Entry 6MAT (electron microscopy, 4.50 A resolution (low resolution: residue-level contacts below are approximate; hydrogen-bond / salt-bridge calls are withheld)); this record covers chains A and G of the 7 polymer chains in the assembly.

Chain A:
Name: Rix7 mutant
Organism: Chaetomium thermophilum (strain DSM 1495 / CBS 144.50 / IMI 039719)
Reference sequence: G0RZG1 (G0RZG1_CHATD); residues 1-802 here = UniProt positions 1-802
Sequence (813 residues; each row starts with the number of its first residue):
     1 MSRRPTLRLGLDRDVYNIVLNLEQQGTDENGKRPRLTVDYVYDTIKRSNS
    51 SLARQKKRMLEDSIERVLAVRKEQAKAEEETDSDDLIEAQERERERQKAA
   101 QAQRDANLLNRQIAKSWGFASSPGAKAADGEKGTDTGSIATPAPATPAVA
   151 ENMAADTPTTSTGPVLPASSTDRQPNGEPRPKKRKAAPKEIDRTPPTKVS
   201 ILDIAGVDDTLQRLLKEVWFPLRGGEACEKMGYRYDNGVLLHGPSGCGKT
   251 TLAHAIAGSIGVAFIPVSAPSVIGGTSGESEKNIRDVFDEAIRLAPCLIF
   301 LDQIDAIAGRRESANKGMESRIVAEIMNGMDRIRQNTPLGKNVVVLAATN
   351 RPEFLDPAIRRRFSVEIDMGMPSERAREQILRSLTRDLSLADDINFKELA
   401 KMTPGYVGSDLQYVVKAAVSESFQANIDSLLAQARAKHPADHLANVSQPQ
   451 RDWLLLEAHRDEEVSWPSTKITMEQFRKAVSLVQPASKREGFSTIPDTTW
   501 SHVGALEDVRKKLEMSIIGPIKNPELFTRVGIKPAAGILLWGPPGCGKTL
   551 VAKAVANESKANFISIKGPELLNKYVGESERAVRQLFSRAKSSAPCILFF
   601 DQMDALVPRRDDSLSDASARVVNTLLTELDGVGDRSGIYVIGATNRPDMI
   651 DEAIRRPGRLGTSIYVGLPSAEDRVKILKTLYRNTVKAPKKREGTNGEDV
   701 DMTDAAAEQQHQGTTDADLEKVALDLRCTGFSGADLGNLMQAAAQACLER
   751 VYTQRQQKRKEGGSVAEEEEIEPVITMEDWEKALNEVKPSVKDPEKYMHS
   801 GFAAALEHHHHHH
Disordered / not traced: 1-192, 687-711, 763-767, 801-813
Sequence notes: engineered mutation Gln303 (Glu in G0RZG1), Gln602 (Glu in G0RZG1); expression tag (803-813)
Small-molecule neighbours:
  - ATP (adenosine-5'-triphosphate), molecule 1: Asp203, Ile204, Pro244, Ser245, Gly246, Cys247, Gly248, Lys249, Thr250, Thr251, Asn350, Gly408, Gln412
  - ATP, molecule 2: His502, Val503, Gly504, Pro543, Pro544, Gly545, Cys546, Gly547, Lys548, Thr549, Leu550, Asn645

Chain G:
Name: unknown protein
Organism: Chaetomium thermophilum var. thermophilum DSM 1495
Sequence (27 residues; each row starts with the number of its first residue; X marks 27 residues of unknown identity (built as UNK)):
     1 XXXXXXXXXXXXXXXXXXXXXXXXXXX

How chain A and chain G interact:
Chain A residues in contact with chain G, 6 residues: Gly275, Thr276, Ser277, Lys574, Tyr575, Val576

Summary:
Chain A and chain G make no direct contact in this assembly. Bound to chain A: ATP.
Here chain A is Rix7 mutant (Chaetomium thermophilum (strain DSM 1495 / CBS 144.50 / IMI 039719)) and chain G
is unknown protein (Chaetomium thermophilum var. thermophilum DSM 1495). Entry 6MAT (Cryo-EM structure of the
essential ribosome assembly AAA-ATPase Rix7) was determined by electron microscopy.
